9B8B - chains C and E of the 14 polymer chains in the assembly; structure by electron microscopy, 3.20 A resolution.

== Chain C ==
Molecule: Envelope glycoprotein gp160
From: Human immunodeficiency virus 1
Reference sequence: Q2N0S6 (Q2N0S6_9HIV1); aligned to UniProt positions 30-497 over residues 31-508 (the alignment contains insertions or deletions, so no single offset holds)
Amino-acid sequence (504 residues; numbered 0 to 513; 10 numbers in that range are skipped by the numbering (no residue carries them; nothing is unmodelled there); the number before each row is that of its first residue; numbering starts at 0):
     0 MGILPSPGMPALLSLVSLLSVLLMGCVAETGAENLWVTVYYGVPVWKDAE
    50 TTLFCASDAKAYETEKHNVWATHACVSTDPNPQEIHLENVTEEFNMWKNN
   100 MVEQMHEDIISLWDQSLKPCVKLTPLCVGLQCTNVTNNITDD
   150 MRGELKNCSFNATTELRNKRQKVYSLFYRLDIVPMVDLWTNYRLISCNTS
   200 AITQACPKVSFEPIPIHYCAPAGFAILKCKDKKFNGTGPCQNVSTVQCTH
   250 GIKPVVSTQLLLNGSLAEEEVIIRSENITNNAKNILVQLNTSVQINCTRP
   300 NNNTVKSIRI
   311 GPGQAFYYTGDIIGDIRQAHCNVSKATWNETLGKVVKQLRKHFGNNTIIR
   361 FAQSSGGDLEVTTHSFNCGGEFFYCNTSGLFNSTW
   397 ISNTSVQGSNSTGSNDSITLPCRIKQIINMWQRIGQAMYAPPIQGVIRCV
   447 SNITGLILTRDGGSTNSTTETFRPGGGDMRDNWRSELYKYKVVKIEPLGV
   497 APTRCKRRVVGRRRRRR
Disordered / not traced: 0-31, 58-72, 397-412, 460-462, 505-513
Sequence notes: initiating methionine (0); expression tag (1-30, 509-513); conflict Ser76 (Pro75 in Q2N0S6), Glu106 (Thr105 in Q2N0S6), Gly128 (Thr127 in Q2N0S6), 22 further conflict positions vs the reference (Q2N0S6) not listed
Cystine bridges: Cys54-Cys74, Cys119-Cys205, Cys126-Cys196, Cys131-Cys157, Cys218-Cys247, Cys228-Cys239, Cys378-Cys445, Cys385-Cys418
Covalent attachments: N-acetylglucosamine (NAG) linked to Asn88, Asn133, Asn137, Asn156, Asn160, Asn197, Asn234, Asn241, Asn276, Asn289, Asn295, Asn301, Asn332, Asn355, Asn386, Asn392, Asn448; glycan linked to Asn262
What the authors report for this chain:
  - post-translational modification sites: Asn160
  - mutagenesis - R169E/K171E: abolished binding to long-HCDR3 Apex bnAbs

== Chain E ==
Molecule: Transmembrane protein gp41
From: Human immunodeficiency virus 1
Reference sequence: Q2N0S6 (Q2N0S6_9HIV1); residues 512-664 here correspond to UniProt positions 509-661 (UniProt number = residue number - 3)
Amino-acid sequence (153 residues; each row starts with the number of its first residue):
   512 AVGIGAVSLGFLGAAGSTMGAASMTLTVQARNLLSGIVQQQSNLLRAPEP
   562 QQHLLKDTHWGIKQLQARVLAVEHYLRDQQLLGIWGCSGKLICCTNVPWN
   612 SSWSNRNLSEIWDNMTWLQWDKEISNYTQIIYGLLEESQNQQEKNEQDLL
   662 ALD
Disordered / not traced: 512-518, 547-571
Sequence notes: conflict Ser519 (Phe516 in Q2N0S6), Pro559 (Ile556 in Q2N0S6), Pro561 (Ala558 in Q2N0S6), Asp568 (Leu565 in Q2N0S6), His570 (Val567 in Q2N0S6), His585 (Arg582 in Q2N0S6), Cys605 (Thr602 in Q2N0S6)
Cystine bridges: Cys598-Cys604
Covalent attachments: N-acetylglucosamine (NAG) linked to Asn611, Asn618, Asn625, Asn637
Small-molecule neighbours: N-acetylglucosamine (NAG; 2-acetamido-2-deoxy-beta-D-glucopyranose): Gly524, Gly527, Ser528

== Interface between chain C and chain E ==
Contacting residue pairs - 107 pairs, chain C then chain E:
  Glu32(C) with Asn618(E); Leu619(E)
  Leu34(C) with Pro609(E); Trp610(E), hydrogen bond (backbone-backbone); Leu619(E), hydrophobic
  Trp35(C) with Asn607(E); Val608(E); Pro609(E)
  Val36(C) with Thr606(E), hydrogen bond (backbone-side chain); Val608(E), hydrogen bond (backbone-backbone); Trp610(E), hydrophobic; Trp614(E), hydrophobic; Ile642(E), hydrophobic
  Thr37(C) with Ile603(E); Cys604(E)
  Val38(C) with Leu593(E), hydrophobic; Trp596(E), hydrophobic; Leu602(E); Ile603(E); Cys604(E), hydrogen bond (backbone-backbone); Thr606(E); Leu646(E), hydrophobic
  Tyr39(C) with Leu537(E), hydrophobic; Leu602(E); Ile603(E), hydrophobic; Trp623(E); Trp628(E), hydrophobic
  Tyr40(C) with Leu537(E); Leu544(E); Tyr586(E); Asp589(E); Gln590(E), hydrogen bond; Leu593(E), hydrophobic; Leu602(E), hydrogen bond (backbone-backbone)
  Gly41(C) with Leu537(E); Gln540(E), hydrogen bond (backbone-side chain)
  Val42(C) with Trp628(E), hydrophobic
  Pro43(C) with Leu523(E), hydrophobic; Ala526(E); Trp628(E)
  Val44(C) with Trp628(E); Leu629(E)
  Trp45(C) with Leu523(E), hydrophobic; Ala526(E), hydrophobic; Leu629(E)
  Lys46(C) with Asp632(E), salt bridge
  Thr51(C) with Lys574(E)
  Leu52(C) with Lys574(E)
  Phe53(C) with Gln575(E); Ala578(E), hydrophobic; Arg579(E)
  Ala73(C) with Gln575(E), hydrogen bond (backbone-side chain)
  Ile84(C) with Leu520(E); Gly521(E); Phe522(E); Gly524(E)
  Leu86(C) with Leu523(E)
  Glu87(C) with Gly527(E)
  Asn88(C) with Gly527(E)
  Val89(C) with Ala526(E); Gly527(E)
  Gln103(C) with Lys574(E)
  Asp107(C) with Lys574(E), salt bridge
  Pro220(C) with Ala578(E), hydrophobic
  Ala221(C) with Leu544(E); Leu545(E); Ser546(E); Ala582(E)
  Gly222(C) with Asn543(E); Leu544(E)
  Thr244(C) with Leu523(E)
  Lys490(C) with His585(E)
  Ile491(C) with Phe522(E), hydrophobic; Leu523(E), hydrophobic
  Pro493(C) with Leu544(E), hydrophobic; Asp589(E)
  Leu494(C) with Leu592(E), hydrophobic; Leu593(E), hydrophobic; Trp596(E), hydrophobic
  Val496(C) with Trp628(E); Trp631(E), hydrogen bond (backbone-side chain); Ile642(E), hydrophobic
  Ala497(C) with Met530(E), hydrophobic; Trp623(E), hydrophobic; Trp628(E), hydrophobic; Trp631(E)
  Pro498(C) with Trp610(E), hydrophobic; Leu619(E); Ile622(E), hydrophobic; Trp623(E), hydrogen bond (backbone-side chain); Trp631(E)
  Thr499(C) with Trp623(E)
  Arg500(C) with Leu619(E)
  Cys501(C) with Cys605(E), disulfide; Thr606(E)
  Lys502(C) with Thr606(E); Asn607(E)
  Arg503(C) with Trp596(E), hydrogen bond (side chain-backbone); Gly597(E); Cys598(E); Cys604(E), hydrogen bond; Cys605(E), hydrogen bond (side chain-backbone); Thr606(E), hydrogen bond (backbone-backbone); Asn607(E), hydrogen bond (backbone-side chain); Gln650(E), hydrogen bond; Gln653(E), hydrogen bond
  Arg504(C) with Asn607(E), hydrogen bond (backbone-side chain)
Other interface residues (no listed pair), chain C (46 interface residues in all): Val75, His85, Phe223, Ala224
Other interface residues (no listed pair), chain E (59 interface residues in all): Ala525, Ala533, Ser534, Thr536, Ala541, Arg617, Ile635, Tyr643, Leu660
Cross-chain cystine bridges: Cys501(C)-Cys605(E)

== In short ==
The interface between chain C and chain E involves 46 residues on one side and 59 on the other; the contacts
include 1 disulfide bond, 18 hydrogen bonds and 2 salt bridges. Polar contacts include Lys46(C)-Asp632(E),
Asp107(C)-Lys574(E) and Val36(C)-Thr606(E). From the paper: R169E/K171E of chain C abolish binding to
long-HCDR3 Apex bnAbs; a modification site at Asn160(C).
Chain C is Envelope glycoprotein gp160 and chain E is Transmembrane protein gp41, both from Human
immunodeficiency virus 1; the structure, RM038 Fab in complex with Apex-GT 6.2 trimer and RM20A3 Fab, was
determined by electron microscopy (same publication as 9MPX, 9MQG, 9B8C, 9MPB and 9MPC).
